Entry 6WGI (electron microscopy, 10.00 A resolution (very low resolution: no residue pairs are listed; an interface is given only as per-side residue counts)); this record covers chains 3 and 7 of the 16 polymer chains in the assembly.

Chain 3:
Molecule: DNA replication licensing factor MCM3
From: Saccharomyces cerevisiae
Notes: EC 3.6.4.12
Reference sequence: P24279 (MCM3_YEAST); the construct has insertions or renumbered stretches relative to UniProt, so the offset changes along the chain: 1-738 = UniProt 1-738; 892-961 = UniProt 902-971
Sequence (971 residues; each row starts with the number of its first residue; note: 153 numbers in that range are skipped by the numbering (no residue carries them; nothing is unmodelled there); a row labelled like 738A-738Z holds insertion residues (738A, then the next letters in order)):
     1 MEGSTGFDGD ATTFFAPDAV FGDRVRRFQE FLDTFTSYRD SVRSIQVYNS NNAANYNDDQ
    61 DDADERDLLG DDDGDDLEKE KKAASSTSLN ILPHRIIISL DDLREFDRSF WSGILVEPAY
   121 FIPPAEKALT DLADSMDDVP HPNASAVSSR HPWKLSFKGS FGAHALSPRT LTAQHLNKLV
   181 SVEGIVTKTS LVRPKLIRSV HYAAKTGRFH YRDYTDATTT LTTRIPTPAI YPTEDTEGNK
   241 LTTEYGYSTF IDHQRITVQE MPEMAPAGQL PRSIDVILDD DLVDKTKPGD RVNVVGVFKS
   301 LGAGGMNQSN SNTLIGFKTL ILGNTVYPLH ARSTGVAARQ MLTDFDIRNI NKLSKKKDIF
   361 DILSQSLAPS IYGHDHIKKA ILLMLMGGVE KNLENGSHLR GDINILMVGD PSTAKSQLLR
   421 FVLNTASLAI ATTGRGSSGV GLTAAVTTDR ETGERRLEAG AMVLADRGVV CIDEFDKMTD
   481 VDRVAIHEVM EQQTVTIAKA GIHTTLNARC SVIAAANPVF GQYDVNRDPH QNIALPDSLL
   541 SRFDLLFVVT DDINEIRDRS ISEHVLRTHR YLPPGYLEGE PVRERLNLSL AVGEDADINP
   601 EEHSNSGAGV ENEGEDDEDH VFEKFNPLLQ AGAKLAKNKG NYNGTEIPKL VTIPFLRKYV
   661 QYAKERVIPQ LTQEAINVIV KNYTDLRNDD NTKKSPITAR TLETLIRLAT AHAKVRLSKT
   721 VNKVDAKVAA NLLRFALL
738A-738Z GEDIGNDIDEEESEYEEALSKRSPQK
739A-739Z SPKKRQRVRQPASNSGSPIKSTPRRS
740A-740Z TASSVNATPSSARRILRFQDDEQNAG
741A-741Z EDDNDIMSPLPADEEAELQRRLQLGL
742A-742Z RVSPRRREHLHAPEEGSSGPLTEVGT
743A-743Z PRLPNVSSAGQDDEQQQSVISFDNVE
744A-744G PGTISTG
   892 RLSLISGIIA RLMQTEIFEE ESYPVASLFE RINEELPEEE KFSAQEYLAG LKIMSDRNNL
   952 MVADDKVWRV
Not modelled in the structure: 1-12, 57-90, 142-150, 267-270, 302-318, 330-339, 568-650, 688, 738A-738Z, 739A-739Z, 740A-740Z, 741A-741Z, 742A-742Z, 743A-743Z, 744A-744G, 961
Curated features (UniProtKB/Swiss-Prot):
  - motif: Ser541 to Asp544 (Arginine finger)
  - binding site (ATP): Gly409 to Ser416
  - modified residue: Ser738W (Phosphoserine), Ser739M (Phosphoserine), Ser739Q (Phosphoserine), Thr742Z (Phosphothreonine)

Chain 7:
Molecule: DNA replication licensing factor MCM7
From: Saccharomyces cerevisiae
Notes: EC 3.6.4.12
Reference sequence: P38132 (MCM7_YEAST); residues 1-845 here = UniProt positions 1-845
Sequence (845 residues; numbered 1 to 845; the number before each row is that of its first residue):
     1 MSAALPSIQL PVDYNNLFNE ITDFLVTFKQ DTLSSDATRN ENEDENLDAE NIEQHLLEKG
    61 PKYMAMLQKV ANRELNSVII DLDDILQYQN EKFLQGTQAD DLVSAIQQNA NHFTELFCRA
   121 IDNNMPLPTK EIDYKDDVLD VILNQRRLRN ERMLSDRTNE IRSENLMDTT MDPPSSMNDA
   181 LREVVEDETE LFPPNLTRRY FLYFKPLSQN CARRYRKKAI SSKPLSVRQI KGDFLGQLIT
   241 VRGIITRVSD VKPAVEVIAY TCDQCGYEVF QEVNSRTFTP LSECTSEECS QNQTKGQLFM
   301 STRASKFSAF QECKIQELSQ QVPVGHIPRS LNIHVNGTLV RSLSPGDIVD VTGIFLPAPY
   361 TGFKALKAGL LTETYLEAQF VRQHKKKFAS FSLTSDVEER VMELITSGDV YNRLAKSIAP
   421 EIYGNLDVKK ALLLLLVGGV DKRVGDGMKI RGDINVCLMG DPGVAKSQLL KAICKISPRG
   481 VYTTGKGSSG VGLTAAVMKD PVTDEMILEG GALVLADNGI CCIDEFDKMD ESDRTAIHEV
   541 MEQQTISISK AGINTTLNAR TSILAAANPL YGRYNPRLSP LDNINLPAAL LSRFDILFLM
   601 LDIPSRDDDE KLAEHVTYVH MHNKQPDLDF TPVEPSKMRE YIAYAKTKRP VMSEAVNDYV
   661 VQAYIRLRQD SKREMDSKFS FGQATPRTLL GIIRLSQALA KLRLADMVDI DDVEEALRLV
   721 RVSKESLYQE TNKSKEDESP TTKIFTIIKK MLQETGKNTL SYENIVKTVR LRGFTMLQLS
   781 NCIQEYSYLN VWHLINEGNT LKFVDDGTMD TDQEDSLVST PKLAPQTTAS ANVSAQDSDI
   841 DLQDA
Not modelled in the structure: 1-11, 32-58, 131-195, 216-219, 357-375, 385-396, 463-466, 484-496, 673-675, 730-737, 792-845
Curated features (UniProtKB/Swiss-Prot):
  - motif: Ser592 to Asp595 (Arginine finger)
  - binding site (ATP): Tyr423, Gly463, Ala465, Lys466, Ser467, Asn568, Arg593, Arg687
  - modified residue: Thr811 (Phosphothreonine), Ser819 (Phosphoserine), Ser838 (Phosphoserine)
  - mutagenesis: Lys466 (K466A: Loss of MCM2-7 complex helicase activity)

Chain 3 / chain 7 interface:
At this resolution (10 A) residue pairs are not listed: 47 residues of chain 3 and 42 of chain 7 lie at the interface.

Summary:
47 residues of chain 3 and 42 residues of chain 7 are in contact. From UniProt: 8 ATP-binding residues on
chain 3; 8 ATP-binding residues and one mutagenesis site on chain 7.
Here chain 3 is DNA replication licensing factor MCM3 and chain 7 is DNA replication licensing factor MCM7,
both from Saccharomyces cerevisiae. Entry 6WGI (Atomic model of the mutant OCCM (ORC-Cdc6-Cdt1-Mcm2-7 with
Mcm6 WHD truncation) loaded on DNA at 10.5 ...) was determined by electron microscopy, deposited together with
6WGC, 6WGF and 6WGG.
